6V3E - chains sN1 and s of the 20 polymer chains in the assembly; structure by electron microscopy, 4.40 A resolution (low resolution: residue-level contacts below are approximate; hydrogen-bond / salt-bridge calls are withheld).

Chain sN1:
Molecule: 16s Ribosomal RNA
Organism: Acinetobacter baumannii
Sequence (1544 nucleotides; row label = number of the first residue in the row):
     1 UUUAACUGAA GAGUUUGAUC AUGGCUCAGA UUGAACGCUG GCGGCAGGCU UAACACAUGC
    61 AAGUCGAGCG GGGGAAGGUA GCUUGCUACC GGACCUAGCG GCGGACGGGU GAGUAAUGCU
   121 UAGGAAUCUG CCUAUUAGUG GGGGACAACA UCUCGAAAGG GAUGCUAAUA CCGCAUACGU
   181 CCUACGGGAG AAAGCAGGGG AUCUUCGGAC CUUGCGCUAA UAGAUGAGCC UAAGUCGGAU
   241 UAGCUAGUUG GUGGGGUAAA GGCCUACCAA GGCGACGAUC UGUAGCGGGU CUGAGAGGAU
   301 GAUCCGCCAC ACUGGGACUG AGACACGGCC CAGACUCCUA CGGGAGGCAG CAGUGGGGAA
   361 UAUUGGACAA UGGGGGGAAC CCUGAUCCAG CCAUGCCGCG UGUGUGAAGA AGGCCUUAUG
   421 GUUGUAAAGC ACUUUAAGCG AGGAGGAGGC UACUCUAGUU AAUACCUAGG GAUAGUGGAC
   481 GUUACUCGCA GAAUAAGCAC CGGCUAACUC UGUGCCAGCA GCCGCGGUAA UACAGAGGGU
   541 GCGAGCGUUA AUCGGAUUUA CUGGGCGUAA AGCGUGCGUA GGCGGCUUAU UAAGUCGGAU
   601 GUGAAAUCCC CGAGCUUAAC UUGGGAAUUG CAUUCGAUAC UGGUGAGCUA GAGUAUGGGA
   661 GAGGAUGGUA GAAUUCCAGG UGUAGCGGUG AAAUGCGUAG AGAUCUGGAG GAAUACCGAU
   721 GGCGAAGGCA GCCAUCUGGC CUAAUACUGA CGCUGAGGUA CGAAAGCAUG GGGAGCAAAC
   781 AGGAUUAGAU ACCCUGGUAG UCCAUGCCGU AAACGAUGUC UACUAGCCGU UGGGGCCUUU
   841 GAGGCUUUAG UGGCGCAGCU AACGCGAUAA GUAGACCGCC UGGGGAGUAC GGUCGCAAGA
   901 CUAAAACUCA AAUGAAUUGA CGGGGGCCCG CACAAGCGGU GGAGCAUGUG GUUUAAUUCG
   961 AUGXAACGCG AAGAACCUUA CCUGGCCUUG ACAUACUAGA AACUUUCCAG AGAUGGAUUG
  1021 GUGCCUUCGG GAAUCUAGAU ACAGGUGCUG CAUGGCUGUC GUCAGCUCGU GUCGUGAGAU
  1081 GUUGGGUUAA GUCCCGCAAC GAGCGCAACC CUUUUCCUUA CUUGCCAGCA UUUCGGAUGG
  1141 GAACUUUAAG GAUACUGCCA GUGACAAACU GGAGGAAGGC GGGGACGACG UCAAGUCAUC
  1201 AUGGCCCUUA CGGCCAGGGC UACACACGUG CUACAAUGGU CGGUACAAAG GGUUGCUACA
  1261 CAGCGAUGUG AUGCUAAUCU CAAAAAGCCG AUCGUAGUCC GGAUUGGAGU CUGCAACUCG
  1321 ACUCCAUGAA GUCGGAAUCG CUAGUAAUCG CGGAUCAGAA UGCCGCGGUG AAUACGUUCC
  1381 CGGGCCUUGU ACACACCGCC CGUCACACCA UGGGAGUUUG UUGCACCAGA AGUAGCUAGC
  1441 CUAACUGCAA AGAGGGCGGU UACCACGGUG UGGCCGAUGA CUGGGGUGAA GUCGUAACAA
  1501 GGUAGCCGUA GGGGAACCUG CGGCUGGAUC ACCUCCUUAA CGAA
Not modelled in the structure: 1-2, 1531-1544
Covalent attachments: covalent link PSU_513-A530
Modified / non-standard residues: PSU (pseudouridine-5'-monophosphate) at position 513, 7MG (7N-methyl-8-hydroguanosine-5'-monophosphate) at position 524, 2MG (2N-methylguanosine-5'-monophosphate) at position 963, 5MC (5-methylcytidine-5'-monophosphate) at position 964, 2MG (2N-methylguanosine-5'-monophosphate) at position 1204, 4OC (4n,o2'-methylcytidine-5'-monophosphate) at position 1399, UR3 (3-methyluridine-5'-monophoshate) at position 1495, MA6 (6N-dimethyladenosine-5'-monophoshate) at position 1515, MA6 (6N-dimethyladenosine-5'-monophoshate) at position 1516

Chain s:
Molecule: 30S ribosomal protein S19
Organism: Acinetobacter baumannii (strain AB0057)
UniProtKB: B7IA35 (RS19_ACIB5); residue numbers follow UniProt; this construct covers 1-91
Sequence (91 residues; numbered 1 to 91; the number before each row is that of its first residue):
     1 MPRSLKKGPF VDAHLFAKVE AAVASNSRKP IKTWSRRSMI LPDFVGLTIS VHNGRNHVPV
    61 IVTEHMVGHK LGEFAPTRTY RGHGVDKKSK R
Not modelled in the structure: 1, 84-91

Interface between chain sN1 and chain s:
Residue-residue contacts - 56 pairs, chain sN1 then chain s:
  U952(sN1) - His83(s)
  U953(sN1) - Thr79(s)
  U954(sN1) - Arg55(s)
  A955(sN1) - Gly54(s)
  A955(sN1) - Arg55(s)
  A955(sN1) - Thr77(s)
  A956(sN1) - Thr77(s)
  U983(sN1) - Gly54(s)
  U983(sN1) - Arg55(s)
  C1008(sN1) - His14(s)
  A1009(sN1) - Lys18(s)
  A1011(sN1) - His14(s)
  A1011(sN1) - Lys18(s)
  A1011(sN1) - Trp34(s)
  A1216(sN1) - Trp34(s)
  G1217(sN1) - Trp34(s)
  G1217(sN1) - Arg36(s)
  G1217(sN1) - His52(s)
  G1217(sN1) - Gly54(s)
  G1218(sN1) - Arg36(s)
  G1218(sN1) - Thr77(s)
  G1219(sN1) - Thr77(s)
  G1219(sN1) - Arg78(s)
  C1220(sN1) - Arg78(s)
  U1221(sN1) - Arg78(s)
  A1222(sN1) - Arg78(s)
  C1223(sN1) - Tyr80(s)
  A1224(sN1) - Tyr80(s)
  A1224(sN1) - His83(s)
  G1309(sN1) - Pro2(s)
  G1309(sN1) - Leu5(s)
  U1310(sN1) - Pro2(s)
  U1310(sN1) - Arg3(s)
  U1310(sN1) - Ser4(s)
  U1310(sN1) - Leu5(s)
  U1310(sN1) - Lys6(s)
  C1311(sN1) - Pro2(s)
  C1311(sN1) - Ser4(s)
  C1311(sN1) - Lys6(s)
  U1312(sN1) - Lys7(s)
  G1313(sN1) - Arg3(s)
  G1313(sN1) - Lys7(s)
  C1314(sN1) - Arg37(s)
  A1315(sN1) - Arg3(s)
  A1315(sN1) - Phe10(s)
  A1315(sN1) - Arg37(s)
  A1316(sN1) - Arg3(s)
  A1316(sN1) - Lys70(s)
  C1317(sN1) - Arg36(s)
  C1317(sN1) - Arg37(s)
  C1317(sN1) - Lys70(s)
  C1317(sN1) - Gly72(s)
  C1317(sN1) - Glu73(s)
  U1318(sN1) - Arg78(s)
  C1319(sN1) - Arg78(s)
  A1321(sN1) - Pro2(s)
Also at the interface, not in a pair above, chain sN1 (34 interface residues in all): G951, G1012, G1268, G1320
Also at the interface, not in a pair above, chain s (25 interface residues in all): Lys32, Asn53

In short:
34 residues of chain sN1 and 25 residues of chain s are in contact.
Here chain sN1 is 16s Ribosomal RNA (Acinetobacter baumannii) and chain s is 30S ribosomal protein S19
(Acinetobacter baumannii (strain AB0057)). Entry 6V3E (Cryo-EM structure of the Acinetobacter baumannii
Ribosome: 30S subunit) was determined by electron microscopy.
